PDB entry 9H1Q | electron microscopy, 2.95 A resolution | chains B and C of the 5 polymer chains in the assembly

[Chain B (and C)]
Protein: Phosphoprotein
Source organism: Borna disease virus 1
Notes: chain C of this document is another copy of the same molecule, construct and numbering; everything in this record applies to it too
UniProtKB: P0C799 (PHOSP_BDVV); residues 1-201 here = UniProt positions 1-201
Amino-acid sequence (217 residues; numbered -15 to 201; the number before each row is that of its first residue; numbers below 1 keep their minus sign (Met-15 is residue -15)):
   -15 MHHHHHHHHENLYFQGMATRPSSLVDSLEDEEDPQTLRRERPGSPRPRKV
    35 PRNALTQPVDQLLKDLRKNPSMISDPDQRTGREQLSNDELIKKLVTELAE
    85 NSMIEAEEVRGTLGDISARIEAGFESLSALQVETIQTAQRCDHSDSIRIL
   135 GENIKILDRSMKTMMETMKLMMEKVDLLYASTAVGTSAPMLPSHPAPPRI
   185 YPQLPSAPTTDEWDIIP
Disordered / not traced: -15 to 132, 183-201 (chain C: -15 to 132, 167-201)
Sequence notes: initiating methionine (-15); expression tag (-14 to 0)

[Chain B / chain C interface]
Residue-residue contacts - 12 pairs, chain B then chain C:
  Leu141(B) with Asp142(C)
  Met145(B) with Met145(C), hydrophobic
  Met148(B) with Met148(C), hydrophobic; Met149(C), hydrophobic
  Thr151(B) with Met152(C); Met156(C)
  Met152(B) with Met152(C), hydrophobic
  Met155(B) with Met155(C), hydrophobic; Met156(C), hydrophobic; Val159(C), hydrophobic
  Lys158(B) with Tyr163(C)
  Leu162(B) with Tyr163(C), hydrophobic
Other interface residues (no listed pair), chain B (9 interface residues in all): Ile138
Other interface residues (no listed pair), chain C (12 interface residues in all): Ile138, Leu141, Asp160

[Summary]
Chain B and chain C form an interface of 9 and 12 residues respectively.
Chain B and chain C are both Phosphoprotein (Borna disease virus 1); the structure, Structure of the borna
disease virus 1 replication core complex - reaction complex, was determined by electron microscopy.
